7P06 - chain A; structure by electron microscopy, 3.77 A resolution.

Chain A:
Protein: Pleiotropic ABC efflux transporter of multiple drugs
From: Saccharomyces cerevisiae (strain ATCC 204508 / S288c)
UniProtKB: P33302 (PDR5_YEAST); numbering as in UniProt (aligned over 1-1511)
Sequence (1511 residues; each row starts with the number of its first residue):
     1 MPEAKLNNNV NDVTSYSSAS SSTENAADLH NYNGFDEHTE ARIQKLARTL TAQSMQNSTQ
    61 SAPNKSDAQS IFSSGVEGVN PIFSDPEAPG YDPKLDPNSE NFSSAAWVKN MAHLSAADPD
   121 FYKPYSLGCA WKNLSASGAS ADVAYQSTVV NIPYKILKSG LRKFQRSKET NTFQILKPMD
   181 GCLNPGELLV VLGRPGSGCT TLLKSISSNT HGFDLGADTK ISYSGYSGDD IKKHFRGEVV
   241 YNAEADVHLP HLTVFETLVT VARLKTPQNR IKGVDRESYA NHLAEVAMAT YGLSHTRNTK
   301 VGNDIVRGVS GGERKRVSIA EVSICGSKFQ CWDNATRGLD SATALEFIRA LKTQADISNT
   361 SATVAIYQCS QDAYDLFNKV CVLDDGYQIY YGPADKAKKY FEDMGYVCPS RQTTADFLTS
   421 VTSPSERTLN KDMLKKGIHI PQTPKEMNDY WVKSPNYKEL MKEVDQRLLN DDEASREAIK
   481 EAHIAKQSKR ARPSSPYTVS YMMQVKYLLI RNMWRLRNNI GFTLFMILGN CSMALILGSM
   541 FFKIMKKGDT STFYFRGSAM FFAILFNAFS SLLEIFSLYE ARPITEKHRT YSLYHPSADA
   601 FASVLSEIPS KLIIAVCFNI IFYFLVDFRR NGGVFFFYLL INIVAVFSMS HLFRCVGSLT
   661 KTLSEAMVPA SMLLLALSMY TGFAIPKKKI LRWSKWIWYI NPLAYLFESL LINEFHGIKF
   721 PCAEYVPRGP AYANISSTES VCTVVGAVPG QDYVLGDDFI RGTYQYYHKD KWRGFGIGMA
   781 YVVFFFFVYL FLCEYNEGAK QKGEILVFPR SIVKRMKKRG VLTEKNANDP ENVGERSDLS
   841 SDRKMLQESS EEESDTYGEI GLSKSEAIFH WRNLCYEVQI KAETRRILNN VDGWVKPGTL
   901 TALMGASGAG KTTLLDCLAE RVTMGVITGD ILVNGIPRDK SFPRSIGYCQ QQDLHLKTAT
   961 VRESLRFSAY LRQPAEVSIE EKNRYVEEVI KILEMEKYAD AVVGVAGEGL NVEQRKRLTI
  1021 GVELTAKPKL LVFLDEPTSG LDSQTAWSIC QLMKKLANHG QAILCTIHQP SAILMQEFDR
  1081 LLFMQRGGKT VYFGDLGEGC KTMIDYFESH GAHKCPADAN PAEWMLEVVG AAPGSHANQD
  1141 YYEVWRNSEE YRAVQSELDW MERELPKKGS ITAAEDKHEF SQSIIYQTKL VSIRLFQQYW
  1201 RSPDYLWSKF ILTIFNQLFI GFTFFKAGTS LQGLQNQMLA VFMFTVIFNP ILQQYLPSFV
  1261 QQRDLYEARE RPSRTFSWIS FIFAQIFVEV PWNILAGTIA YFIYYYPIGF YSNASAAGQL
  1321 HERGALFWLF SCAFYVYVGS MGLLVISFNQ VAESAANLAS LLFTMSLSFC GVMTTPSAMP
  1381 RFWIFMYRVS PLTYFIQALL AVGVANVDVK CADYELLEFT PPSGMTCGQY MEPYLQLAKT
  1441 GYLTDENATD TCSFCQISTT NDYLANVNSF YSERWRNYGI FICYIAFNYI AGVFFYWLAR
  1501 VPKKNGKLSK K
Not modelled in the structure: 1-91, 165-170, 817-860, 1167-1177, 1503-1511
Cystine bridges: Cys722-Cys742, Cys1411-Cys1455, Cys1427-Cys1452
Ion coordination: Mg2+: Thr912, Gln951 (together with ADP orthovanadate)
Small-molecule neighbours:
  - ADP orthovanadate (AOV): His295, Thr296, Thr299, Arg307, Gly308, Ser310, Gly311, Gly312, Glu313, Gly338, Val878, Gln879, Ile880, Arg885, Ile887, Ser907, Gly908, Ala909, Gly910, Lys911, Thr912, Thr913, Met924, Gln951, Glu1036, His1068
  - ATP (adenosine-5'-triphosphate): Gly138, Ala139, Phe173, Ile175, Arg194, Pro195, Gly196, Ser197, Gly198, Cys199, Thr200, Thr201, Phe213, Glu244, Asp333, Tyr367, Lys802, Gly803, Glu804, Ile805, Leu806, Asn1011, Val1012
Swiss-Prot annotation at these positions:
  - binding site (ATP): Gly905 to Thr912
  - modified residue: Ser22 (Phosphoserine), Thr49 (Phosphothreonine), Thr51 (Phosphothreonine), Ser54 (Phosphoserine), Ser58 (Phosphoserine), Ser61 (Phosphoserine), Ser837 (Phosphoserine), Ser840 (Phosphoserine), Ser841 (Phosphoserine), Ser849 (Phosphoserine), Ser850 (Phosphoserine), Ser854 (Phosphoserine)
  - glycosylation (N-linked (GlcNAc...) asparagine): Asn734, Asn1447
  - cross-link: Lys825 (Glycyl lysine isopeptide (Lys-Gly) (interchain with G-Cter in ubiquitin))
  - mutagenesis: Leu183 (L183P: Activates ER-associated degradation), Thr257 (T257I: Alters drug specificity), Gly302 (G302D: Confers generalized drug resistance), Ser648 (S648F: Alters drug specificity), Gly905 (G905S: Inactivates drug transport), Gly908 (G908S: Inactivates drug transport), Gly1009 (G1009C: Confers generalized drug resistance), Gly1040 (G1040D: Alters drug specificity), Ser1048 (S1048V: Alters drug specificity), Glu1289 (E1289K: Alters drug specificity), Tyr1311 (Y1311S: Alters drug specificity), Ser1360 (S1360F: Alters drug specificity), 2 further mutagenesis entries in UniProt
Reported in the primary citation:
  - binding site for ADP orthovanadate: Arg307, Glu313, Thr912, Thr913
  - catalytic residues: His1068 (proposed by the authors, not directly observed)
  - Mg2+ coordination: Gln951
  - mutagenesis - Q801A, Q801V: decreased growth in response to cycloheximide
  - mutagenesis - Q801A, Q801V: unchanged growth in response to ketoconazole
  - mutagenesis - Q801A, Q801V: unchanged growth in response to rhodamine 6 G
  - mutagenesis - E804A: decreased growth in response to fluconazole

Overview:
Ligands of chain A: ATP and ADP orthovanadate. Thr912 and Gln951 form the Mg2+ site. From UniProt: 8
ATP-binding residues and 14 mutagenesis sites. The paper reports the catalytic residue His1068; Q801A and
Q801V reduce growth in response to cycloheximide.
Chain A is Pleiotropic ABC efflux transporter of multiple drugs (Saccharomyces cerevisiae (strain ATCC 204508
/ S288c)); the structure, Cryo-EM structure of Pdr5 from Saccharomyces cerevisiae in outward-facing
conformation with ADP-orthovanadate/ATP, was determined by electron microscopy, deposited together with 7P03,
7P04 and 7P05.
